PDB entry 8HDS | electron microscopy, 3.57 A resolution | chains G and f of the 24 polymer chains in the assembly

== Chain G ==
Molecule: Pam3 portal protein
From: uncultured cyanophage
Sequence (621 residues; numbered 1 to 621; the number before each row is that of its first residue):
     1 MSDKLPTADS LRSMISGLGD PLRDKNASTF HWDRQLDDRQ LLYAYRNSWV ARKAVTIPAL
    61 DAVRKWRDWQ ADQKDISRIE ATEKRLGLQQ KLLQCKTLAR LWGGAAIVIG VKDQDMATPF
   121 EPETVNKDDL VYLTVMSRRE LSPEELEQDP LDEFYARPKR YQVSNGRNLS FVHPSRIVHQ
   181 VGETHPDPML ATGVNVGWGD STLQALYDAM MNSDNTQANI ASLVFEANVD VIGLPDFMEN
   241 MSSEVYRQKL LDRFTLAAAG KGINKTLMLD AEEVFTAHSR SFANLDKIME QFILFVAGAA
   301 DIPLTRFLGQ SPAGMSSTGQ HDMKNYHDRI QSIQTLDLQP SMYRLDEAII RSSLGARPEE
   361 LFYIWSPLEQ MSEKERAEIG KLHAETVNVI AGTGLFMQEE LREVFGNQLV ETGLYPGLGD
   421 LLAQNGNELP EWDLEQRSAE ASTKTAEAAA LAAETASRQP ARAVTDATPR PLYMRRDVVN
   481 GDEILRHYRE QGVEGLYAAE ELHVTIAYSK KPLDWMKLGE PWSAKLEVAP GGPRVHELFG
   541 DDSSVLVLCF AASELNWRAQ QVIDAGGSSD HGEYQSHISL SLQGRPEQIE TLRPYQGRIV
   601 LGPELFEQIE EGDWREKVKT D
Unresolved in the structure: 1-9, 452-621

== Chain f ==
Molecule: Pam3 adaptor protein
From: uncultured cyanophage
Sequence (131 residues; numbered 1 to 131; the number before each row is that of its first residue):
     1 MNPIPAASDL KTRYPEFTGV SDAVVNAIIA EVNGMVDDGW EVSDQKPAVL ALAAHMLSRE
    61 GYPGRATNPN SFDPTNRPIL SRKVGDVSTT FGRTDGGAAE GGANSYNYSS TVYGQTFLRL
   121 LRLNAPAVGL V
Unresolved in the structure: 1

== How chain G and chain f interact ==
Contacting residue pairs (27):
  Asp-236(G) with Arg-122(f), salt bridge
  Asn-240(G) with Arg-122(f); Leu-123(f)
  Val-245(G) with Glu-41(f)
  Tyr-246(G) with Glu-41(f); Leu-123(f), hydrophobic
  Lys-249(G) with Gly-39(f), hydrogen bond (side chain-backbone); Asn-124(f); Pro-126(f)
  Leu-250(G) with Pro-126(f), hydrophobic
  Arg-253(G) with Pro-126(f), hydrogen bond (side chain-backbone); Val-128(f)
  Phe-254(G) with Val-128(f), hydrophobic
  Leu-256(G) with Leu-130(f)
  Ala-257(G) with Val-128(f), hydrophobic; Leu-130(f)
  Gly-260(G) with Leu-130(f)
  Lys-265(G) with Leu-130(f)
  Thr-266(G) with Gly-129(f); Leu-130(f); Val-131(f)
  Leu-267(G) with Gly-129(f)
  Met-268(G) with Val-128(f); Gly-129(f), hydrogen bond (backbone-backbone); Val-131(f)
  Leu-269(G) with Val-128(f), hydrophobic
  Glu-273(G) with Ala-127(f)
Also at the interface, not in a pair above, chain G (19 interface residues in all): Glu-239, Lys-261
Also at the interface, not in a pair above, chain f (13 interface residues in all): Asp-44, Ala-125

== Overview ==
19 residues of chain G and 13 residues of chain f are in contact, with 3 hydrogen bonds and 1 salt bridge.
Polar pairs include Asp-236(G)/Arg-122(f), Lys-249(G)/Gly-39(f) and Arg-253(G)/Pro-126(f).
Chain G is Pam3 portal protein and chain f is Pam3 adaptor protein, both from uncultured cyanophage; the
structure, Cyanophage Pam3 portal-adaptor, was determined by electron microscopy (same publication as 8HDR,
7YFW, 7YFZ and 8HDW).
